Entry 8VPK (electron microscopy, 2.63 A resolution); this record covers chains A and D of the 35 polymer chains in the assembly.

[Chain A]
Molecule: 23S ribosomal RNA
Source organism: Mycolicibacterium smegmatis MC2 155
Sequence (3120 nucleotides; numbered 1 to 3120; the number before each row is that of its first residue):
     1 UAAGUGUUUAAGGGCGCAUGGUGGAUGCCUUGGCACUGGGAGCCGAUGAA
    51 GGACGUAGGAGGCUGCGAUAAGCCUCGGGGAGCUGUCAACCGAGCGUUGA
   101 UCCGAGGAUGUCCGAAUGGGGAAACCCGGCACGAGUGAUGUCGUGUCACC
   151 AGGCGCUGAAUAUAUAGGCGUCUGGGGGGAACGCGGGGAAGUGAAACAUC
   201 UCAGUACCCGUAGGAAGAGAAAACAAAAUGUGAUUCCGUGAGUAGUGGCG
   251 AGCGAAAGCGGAGGAUGGCUAAACCGUAUGCAUGUGAUACCGGGUAGGGG
   301 UUGUGUGUGCGGGGUUGUGGGACCUAUCUUUCCGGCUCUACCUGGCUGGA
   351 GGGCAGUGAGAAAAUGUUGUGGUUAGCGGAAAUGGCUUGGGAUGGCCUGC
   401 CGUAGACGGUGAGAGCCCGGUACGUGAAAACCCGACGUCUGUCUUGAUGG
   451 UGUUCCCGAGUAGCAGCGGGCCCGUGGAAUCUGCUGUGAAUCUGCCGGGA
   501 CCACCCGGUAAGCCUGAAUACUUCCCAGUGACCGAUAGCGGAUUAGUACC
   551 GUGAGGGAAUGGUGAAAAGUACCCCGGGAGGGGAGUGAAAGAGUACCUGA
   601 AACCGUGCGCUUACAAUCCGUCAGAGCCCUCGACGUGUCGUGGGGUGAUG
   651 GCGUGCCUUUUGAAGAAUGAGCCUGCGAGUCAGGGACAUGUCGCGAGGUU
   701 AACCCGGGUGGGGUAGCCGCAGCGAAAGCGAGUCUGAAUAGGGCGUAUCC
   751 ACACAAGAGUGUGUGGUGUAGUGGUGUGUUCUGGACCCGAAGCGGAGUGA
   801 UCUACCCAUGGCCAGGGUGAAGCGCGGGUAAGACCGCGUGGAGGCCCGAA
   851 CCCACUUAGGUUGAAGACUGAGGGGAUGAGCUGUGGGUAGGGGUGAAAGG
   901 CCAAUCAAACUCCGUGAUAGCUGGUUCUCCCCGAAAUGCAUUUAGGUGCA
   951 GCGUCGCAUGUUUCUUGCCGGAGGUAGAGCUACUGGAUGGCCGAUGGGCC
  1001 CCACAGGGUUACUGACGUCAGCCAAACUCCGAAUGCCGGUAAGUCCAAGA
  1051 GUGCGGCAGUGAGACGGCGGGGGAUAAGCUCCGUGCGUCGAGAGGGAAAC
  1101 AGCCCAGAUCGCCGGCUAAGGCCCCUAAGCGUGUGCUAAGUGGAAAAGGA
  1151 UGUGCAGUCGCGAAGACAACCAGGAGGUUGGCUUAGAAGCAGCCACCCUU
  1201 GAAAGAGUGCGUAAUAGCUCACUGGUCAAGUGAUUGUGCGCCGAUAAUGU
  1251 AGCGGGGCUCAAGCACACCGCCGAAGCCGCGGCAGCCAACGUGUUGGCUG
  1301 GGUAGGGGAGCGUCCUGCAUCCGGUGAAGCCGCCGAGUGAUCGAGUGGUG
  1351 GAGGGUGUGGGAGUGAGAAUGCAGGCAUGAGUAGCGAUUAGGCAAGUGAG
  1401 AACCUUGCCCGCCGAAAGACCAAGGGUUCCUGGGCCAGGCCAGUCCGCCC
  1451 AGGGUGAGUCGGGACCUAAGGCGAGGCCGACAGGCGUAGUCGAUGGACAA
  1501 CGGGUUGAUAUUCCCGUACCCGUGUAUGUGCGUCCAUGAUGAAUCAGCGG
  1551 UACUAACCAUCCAAAACCACCGUGACCGCACCUUUCGGGGUGUGGCGUUG
  1601 GUGGGGCUGCAUGGGACCUUCGUUGGUAGUAGUCAAGCGAUGGGGUGACG
  1651 CAGGAAGGUAGCCGUACCGGUCAGUGGUAAUACCGGGGUAAGCCUGUAGG
  1701 GAGUCAGAUAGGUAAAUCCGUCUGGCAUAUAUCCUGAGAGGUGAUGCAUA
  1751 GCCGAGUGAGGCGAAUUCGGUGAUCCUAUGCUGCCGAGAAAAGCCUCUAG
  1801 CGAGGACAUACACGGCCCGUACCCCAAACCAACACAGGUGGUCAGGUAGA
  1851 GAAUACUAAGGCGUACGAGUGAACUAUGGUUAAGGAACUCGGCAAAAUGC
  1901 CCCCGUAACUUCGGGAGAAGGGGGACCCACAUGGCGUGUAAGCCUUUACG
  1951 GCCCAAGCGUGAGUGGGUGGCACAAACCAGUGAGAAGCGACUGUUUACUA
  2001 AAAACACAGGUCCGUGCGAAGUCGCAAGACGAUGUAUACGGACUGACGCC
  2051 UGCCCGGUGCUGGAAGGUUAAGAGGACCCGUUAACUCCCUUUGGGGGUGA
  2101 AGCGGAGAAUUUAAGCCCCAGUAAACGGCGGUGGUAACUAUAACCAUCCU
  2151 AAGGUAGCGAAAUUCCUUGUCGGGUAAGUUCCGACCUGCACGAAUGGCGU
  2201 AACGACUUCUCAACUGUCUCAACCAUAGACUCGGCGAAAUUGCACUACGA
  2251 GUAAAGAUGCUCGUUACGCGCGGCAGGACGAAAAGACCCCGGGACCUUCA
  2301 CUACAACUUGGUAUUGGUGCUCGAUACGGUUUGUGUAGGAUAGGUGGGAG
  2351 ACUGUGAAGCUCACACGCCAGUGUGGGUGGAGUCGUUGUUGAAAUACCAC
  2401 UCUGAUCGUAUUGGGCCUCUAACCUCGGACCGUAUAUCCGGUUCAGGGAC
  2451 AGUGCCUGGUGGGUAGUUUAACUGGGGCGGUUGCCUCCUAAAAUGUAACG
  2501 GAGGCGCCCAAAGGUUCCCUCAACCUGGACGGCAAUCAGGUGUUGAGUGU
  2551 AAGUGCACAAGGGAGCUUGACUGCGAGACGGACAUGUCGAGCAGGGACGA
  2601 AAGUCGGGACUAGUGAUCCGGCACCUCUGAGUGGAAGGGGUGUCGCUCAA
  2651 CGGAUAAAAGGUACCCCGGGGAUAACAGGCUGAUCUUCCCCAAGAGUCCA
  2701 UAUCGACGGGAUGGUUUGGCACCUCGAUGUCGGCUCGUCGCAUCCUGGGG
  2751 CUGGAGCAGGUCCCAAGGGUUGGGCUGUUCGCCCAUUAAAGCGGCACGCG
  2801 AGCUGGGUUUAGAACGUCGUGAGACAGUUCGGUCUCUAUCCGCCGCGCGC
  2851 GUCAGAAGCUUGAGGAAACCUGUCCCUAGUACGAGAGGACCGGGACGGAC
  2901 GAACCUCUGGUAUACCAGUUGUCCCACCAGGGGCACGGCUGGAUAGCCAC
  2951 GUUCGGACAGGAUAACCGCUGAAAGCAUCUAAGCGGGAAACCUCUUCCAA
  3001 GACCAGGCUUCUCACCCUCUAGGAGGGAUAAGGCCCCCCGCAGACCACGG
  3051 GAUUGAUAGACCAGACCUGGAAGCCUAGUAAUAGGUGCAGGGAACUGGCA
  3101 CUAACCGGCCGAAAACUUAC
Unresolved in the structure: 1, 1546-1619, 2056-2152
Ligand contacts: erythromycin a (ERY): U861, A2282, A2283, A2286, A2727, G2729, U2833, C2834, U2835
Reported in the primary citation:
  - binding site for erythromycin a: A2282, U2835

[Chain D]
Protein: 50S ribosomal protein L3
Source organism: Mycolicibacterium smegmatis MC2 155
UniProt: A0QSD1 (RL3_MYCS2); residues 1-217 here = UniProt positions 1-217
Amino-acid sequence (217 residues; each row starts with the number of its first residue):
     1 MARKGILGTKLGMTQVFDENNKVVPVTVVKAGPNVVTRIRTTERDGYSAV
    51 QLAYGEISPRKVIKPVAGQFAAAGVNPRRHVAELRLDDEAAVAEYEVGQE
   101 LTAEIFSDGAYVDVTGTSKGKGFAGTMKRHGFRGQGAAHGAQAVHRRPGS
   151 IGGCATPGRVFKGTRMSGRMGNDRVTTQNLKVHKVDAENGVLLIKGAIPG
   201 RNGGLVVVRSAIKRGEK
Unresolved in the structure: 1, 216-217

[Interface between chain A and chain D]
Residue-residue contacts (232):
  A858(A) - Gly140(D)  phosphate contact
  G859(A) - Gln142(D)  phosphate contact
  G859(A) - Ala143(D)  phosphate contact
  G860(A) - Gln142(D)  phosphate contact
  U861(A) - Gln142(D)  hydrogen bond to the base
  U1248(A) - Thr156(D)  base contact
  U1248(A) - Pro157(D)  base contact
  U1248(A) - Arg159(D)  hydrogen bond to the base
  U1248(A) - Phe161(D)  sugar contact
  A1872(A) - Phe123(D)  hydrogen bond to the sugar
  A1873(A) - Phe123(D)  sugar contact
  A1873(A) - Ala124(D)  sugar contact
  A1873(A) - Gly125(D)  hydrogen bond to the phosphate
  A1873(A) - Ser167(D)  sugar contact
  C1874(A) - Gly125(D)  phosphate contact
  C1874(A) - Arg146(D)  salt bridge to the phosphate
  C1874(A) - Arg147(D)  phosphate contact
  U1875(A) - Ala143(D)  phosphate contact
  U1875(A) - Val144(D)  phosphate contact
  U1875(A) - His145(D)  hydrogen bond to the phosphate
  U1875(A) - Arg146(D)  hydrogen bond to the phosphate
  U1875(A) - Arg147(D)  phosphate contact
  A1876(A) - Ala143(D)  hydrogen bond to the phosphate
  A1876(A) - His145(D)  salt bridge to the phosphate
  C1888(A) - His139(D)  hydrogen bond to the base
  U1889(A) - His139(D)  sugar contact
  G1891(A) - His139(D)  hydrogen bond to the base
  C1893(A) - Ala138(D)  base contact
  C1893(A) - His139(D)  stacking on the base
  U2217(A) - Ala137(D)  phosphate contact
  U2217(A) - Ala138(D)  sugar contact
  U2217(A) - His139(D)  sugar contact
  C2218(A) - Gly136(D)  phosphate contact
  C2218(A) - Ala137(D)  hydrogen bond to the phosphate
  U2219(A) - Arg133(D)  salt bridge to the phosphate
  C2220(A) - Arg133(D)  salt bridge to the phosphate
  A2221(A) - Met127(D)  phosphate contact
  A2221(A) - Gly134(D)  phosphate contact
  A2222(A) - Arg146(D)  salt bridge to the phosphate
  C2248(A) - Arg159(D)  hydrogen bond to the phosphate
  G2249(A) - Pro157(D)  phosphate contact
  G2249(A) - Arg159(D)  salt bridge to the phosphate
  G2256(A) - Thr156(D)  base contact
  G2272(A) - Phe123(D)  base contact
  G2273(A) - Phe123(D)  sugar contact
  G2273(A) - Met166(D)  hydrogen bond to the base
  G2273(A) - Ser167(D)  hydrogen bond to the sugar
  C2274(A) - Pro148(D)  phosphate contact
  C2274(A) - Ile151(D)  sugar contact
  C2274(A) - Met166(D)  base contact
  A2275(A) - Arg147(D)  salt bridge to the phosphate
  A2275(A) - Pro148(D)  phosphate contact
  A2275(A) - Gly149(D)  sugar contact
  A2275(A) - Ile151(D)  sugar contact
  G2276(A) - Ser150(D)  phosphate contact
  G2276(A) - Ile151(D)  hydrogen bond to the phosphate
  G2276(A) - Gly152(D)  hydrogen bond to the sugar
  G2276(A) - Gly153(D)  sugar contact
  G2276(A) - Cys154(D)  hydrogen bond to the sugar
  G2276(A) - Gly158(D)  hydrogen bond to the base
  G2276(A) - Arg159(D)  base contact
  G2276(A) - Val160(D)  base contact
  G2277(A) - Cys154(D)  hydrogen bond to the phosphate
  G2277(A) - Ala155(D)  sugar contact
  G2277(A) - Gly158(D)  sugar contact
  U2735(A) - Arg133(D)  salt bridge to the phosphate
  U2735(A) - Pro148(D)  hydrogen bond to the sugar
  U2735(A) - Gly149(D)  sugar contact
  U2735(A) - Ser150(D)  hydrogen bond to the base
  C2736(A) - Phe132(D)  phosphate contact
  C2736(A) - Arg133(D)  hydrogen bond to the phosphate
  C2736(A) - Pro148(D)  sugar contact
  C2736(A) - Ser150(D)  hydrogen bond to the sugar
  G2737(A) - Phe132(D)  phosphate contact
  G2737(A) - Arg165(D)  salt bridge to the phosphate
  U2738(A) - Phe161(D)  sugar contact
  C2795(A) - Thr156(D)  sugar contact
  C2795(A) - Pro157(D)  sugar contact
  A2796(A) - Gly153(D)  phosphate contact
  A2796(A) - Cys154(D)  hydrogen bond to the phosphate
  A2796(A) - Ala155(D)  hydrogen bond to the phosphate
  A2796(A) - Thr156(D)  hydrogen bond to the phosphate
  G2798(A) - Ser150(D)  hydrogen bond to the base
  G2798(A) - Gly152(D)  hydrogen bond to the base
  G2798(A) - Gly153(D)  hydrogen bond to the sugar
  G2798(A) - Cys154(D)  hydrogen bond to the sugar
  C2799(A) - Ser150(D)  hydrogen bond to the sugar
  C2799(A) - Gly152(D)  sugar contact
  C2799(A) - Gly153(D)  sugar contact
  C2799(A) - Cys154(D)  phosphate contact
  G2802(A) - Gln135(D)  hydrogen bond to the base
  G2802(A) - Val144(D)  sugar contact
  G2802(A) - Arg147(D)  salt bridge to the phosphate
  G2802(A) - Gly149(D)  sugar contact
  G2802(A) - Ser150(D)  base contact
  C2803(A) - Gln135(D)  sugar contact
  C2803(A) - Ala141(D)  sugar contact
  C2803(A) - Gln142(D)  hydrogen bond to the sugar
  C2803(A) - Val144(D)  sugar contact
  U2804(A) - His139(D)  sugar contact
  U2804(A) - Gly140(D)  sugar contact
  U2804(A) - Ala141(D)  sugar contact
  U2804(A) - Gln142(D)  phosphate contact
  G2805(A) - Gly140(D)  phosphate contact
  U2835(A) - Gln142(D)  phosphate contact
  G2842(A) - Arg159(D)  sugar contact
  G2842(A) - Val160(D)  hydrogen bond to the sugar
  C2843(A) - Val160(D)  sugar contact
  C2843(A) - Phe161(D)  sugar contact
  C2843(A) - Lys162(D)  salt bridge to the phosphate
  C2843(A) - Gly163(D)  phosphate contact
  C2843(A) - Thr164(D)  sugar contact
  C2843(A) - Met166(D)  base contact
  C2844(A) - Arg129(D)  hydrogen bond to the sugar
  C2844(A) - Lys162(D)  phosphate contact
  C2844(A) - Gly163(D)  hydrogen bond to the phosphate
  C2844(A) - Thr164(D)  sugar contact
  C2844(A) - Met166(D)  hydrogen bond to the sugar
  C2844(A) - Ser167(D)  hydrogen bond to the sugar
  C2844(A) - Gly168(D)  sugar contact
  G2845(A) - Arg129(D)  salt bridge to the phosphate
  G2845(A) - Gly168(D)  sugar contact
  G2845(A) - Arg169(D)  hydrogen bond to the sugar
  C2846(A) - Arg169(D)  sugar contact
  A2857(A) - Ile63(D)  sugar contact
  A2857(A) - Pro65(D)  sugar contact
  A2857(A) - Val66(D)  sugar contact
  A2857(A) - Gln69(D)  base contact
  G2858(A) - Gln51(D)  base contact
  G2858(A) - Val66(D)  sugar contact
  G2858(A) - Gln69(D)  base contact
  C2859(A) - Arg40(D)  hydrogen bond to the base
  C2859(A) - Gln51(D)  hydrogen bond to the sugar
  C2859(A) - Val81(D)  sugar contact
  C2859(A) - Ala82(D)  phosphate contact
  C2859(A) - Glu83(D)  hydrogen bond to the sugar
  U2860(A) - Tyr47(D)  hydrogen bond to the phosphate
  U2860(A) - Ala82(D)  phosphate contact
  U2860(A) - Glu83(D)  hydrogen bond to the phosphate
  U2861(A) - Tyr47(D)  phosphate contact
  U2861(A) - Arg85(D)  salt bridge to the phosphate
  G2862(A) - Arg85(D)  salt bridge to the phosphate
  A2902(A) - Val175(D)  sugar contact
  A2903(A) - Ser118(D)  hydrogen bond to the phosphate
  A2903(A) - Val175(D)  sugar contact
  A2903(A) - Ile198(D)  sugar contact
  A2903(A) - Pro199(D)  sugar contact
  A2903(A) - Gly200(D)  phosphate contact
  C2904(A) - Lys10(D)  phosphate contact
  C2904(A) - Met13(D)  sugar contact
  C2904(A) - Ser118(D)  phosphate contact
  C2904(A) - Lys119(D)  hydrogen bond to the phosphate
  C2904(A) - Lys121(D)  phosphate contact
  C2904(A) - Ala197(D)  sugar contact
  C2904(A) - Ile198(D)  sugar contact
  C2904(A) - Pro199(D)  sugar contact
  C2904(A) - Gly200(D)  hydrogen bond to the phosphate
  C2905(A) - Lys119(D)  salt bridge to the phosphate
  U2906(A) - Met13(D)  sugar contact
  U2906(A) - Thr14(D)  hydrogen bond to the sugar
  U2906(A) - Gln15(D)  hydrogen bond to the sugar
  U2906(A) - Pro25(D)  base contact
  C2907(A) - Gln15(D)  sugar contact
  C2947(A) - Lys119(D)  salt bridge to the phosphate
  C2947(A) - Lys128(D)  phosphate contact
  C2948(A) - Lys121(D)  salt bridge to the phosphate
  C2948(A) - Lys128(D)  salt bridge to the phosphate
  U2952(A) - Pro25(D)  sugar contact
  U2953(A) - Leu180(D)  sugar contact
  U2953(A) - Lys195(D)  sugar contact
  U2953(A) - Gly196(D)  sugar contact
  C2954(A) - Thr177(D)  sugar contact
  C2954(A) - Gln178(D)  hydrogen bond to the sugar
  C2954(A) - Asn179(D)  phosphate contact
  C2954(A) - Leu180(D)  sugar contact
  C2954(A) - Lys195(D)  salt bridge to the phosphate
  G2955(A) - Gln178(D)  sugar contact
  G2955(A) - Asn179(D)  hydrogen bond to the phosphate
  G2955(A) - Lys213(D)  hydrogen bond to the phosphate
  G2956(A) - Lys213(D)  salt bridge to the phosphate
  A2957(A) - Lys213(D)  base contact
  U2995(A) - Gln178(D)  hydrogen bond to the sugar
  U2995(A) - Ile212(D)  phosphate contact
  U2995(A) - Lys213(D)  hydrogen bond to the sugar
  U2996(A) - Thr176(D)  hydrogen bond to the phosphate
  U2996(A) - Gln178(D)  sugar contact
  C2997(A) - Arg174(D)  salt bridge to the phosphate
  C2997(A) - Thr176(D)  hydrogen bond to the phosphate
  C2998(A) - Arg174(D)  phosphate contact
  G3006(A) - Arg40(D)  base contact
  G3007(A) - Arg38(D)  hydrogen bond to the sugar
  G3007(A) - Arg40(D)  hydrogen bond to the base
  G3007(A) - Arg44(D)  sugar contact
  G3007(A) - Asp45(D)  hydrogen bond to the sugar
  C3008(A) - Arg38(D)  salt bridge to the phosphate
  C3008(A) - Arg44(D)  salt bridge to the phosphate
  C3008(A) - Gln69(D)  hydrogen bond to the base
  U3009(A) - Lys64(D)  sugar contact
  U3009(A) - Pro65(D)  hydrogen bond to the sugar
  U3009(A) - Gly68(D)  sugar contact
  U3009(A) - Gln69(D)  hydrogen bond to the sugar
  U3010(A) - Lys64(D)  phosphate contact
  U3010(A) - Pro65(D)  sugar contact
  C3011(A) - Lys64(D)  salt bridge to the phosphate
  G3032(A) - Ile63(D)  sugar contact
  G3032(A) - Lys64(D)  hydrogen bond to the phosphate
  G3032(A) - Pro65(D)  sugar contact
  G3033(A) - Ile63(D)  phosphate contact
  C3041(A) - Lys119(D)  hydrogen bond to the base
  C3041(A) - Arg201(D)  sugar contact
  A3042(A) - Lys119(D)  phosphate contact
  A3042(A) - Gly120(D)  hydrogen bond to the phosphate
  A3042(A) - Asn172(D)  hydrogen bond to the phosphate
  A3042(A) - Arg201(D)  salt bridge to the phosphate
  G3043(A) - Gly120(D)  phosphate contact
  G3043(A) - Lys121(D)  hydrogen bond to the phosphate
  G3043(A) - Gly122(D)  hydrogen bond to the phosphate
  G3043(A) - Arg169(D)  sugar contact
  G3043(A) - Met170(D)  phosphate contact
  G3043(A) - Asn172(D)  hydrogen bond to the phosphate
  A3044(A) - Gly122(D)  phosphate contact
  A3044(A) - Phe123(D)  hydrogen bond to the phosphate
  A3044(A) - Arg169(D)  phosphate contact
  C3046(A) - Arg169(D)  base contact
  G3049(A) - Arg79(D)  phosphate contact
  G3050(A) - Lys61(D)  salt bridge to the phosphate
  G3050(A) - Arg79(D)  salt bridge to the phosphate
  G3051(A) - Arg60(D)  salt bridge to the phosphate
  G3051(A) - Lys61(D)  phosphate contact
  A3052(A) - Arg60(D)  salt bridge to the phosphate
  U3054(A) - Arg60(D)  hydrogen bond to the sugar
  G3055(A) - Arg60(D)  sugar contact
Interface residues without a listed pair, chain A (96 interface residues in all): A1894, C2223, C2734, A2856, G2946, A3031
Interface residues without a listed pair, chain D (95 interface residues in all): Ala72, Thr115, Asn202, Arg214

[Summary]
The interface between chain A and chain D involves 96 residues on one side and 95 on the other; the contacts
include 70 hydrogen bonds, 29 salt bridges and 1 aromatic stacking contact. Among the polar pairs are
U861(A)-Gln142(D), U1248(A)-Arg159(D) and C1888(A)-His139(D). From the paper: a binding site for erythromycin
a at A2282(A) and U2835(A).
Here chain A is 23S ribosomal RNA and chain D is 50S ribosomal protein L3, both from Mycolicibacterium
smegmatis MC2 155. Entry 8VPK (Structure of Mycobacterium smegmatis 50S ribosomal subunit bound to HflX and
erythromycin:50S-HflX-B-Ery) was determined by electron microscopy, deposited together with 8VIO, 8VK0, 8VK7,
8VKI, 8VKW, 8VR4, 8VR8 and 8VRL.
